6PPU - chains B and X of the 3 polymer chains in the assembly; structure by electron microscopy, 3.50 A resolution.

Chain B:
Name: UvrD/REP helicase
Organism: Mycobacterium smegmatis (strain ATCC 700084 / mc(2)155)
UniProt: I7FZ56 (I7FZ56_MYCS2); residue numbers follow UniProt; this construct covers 1-1095
Amino-acid sequence (1095 residues; row label = number of the first residue in the row):
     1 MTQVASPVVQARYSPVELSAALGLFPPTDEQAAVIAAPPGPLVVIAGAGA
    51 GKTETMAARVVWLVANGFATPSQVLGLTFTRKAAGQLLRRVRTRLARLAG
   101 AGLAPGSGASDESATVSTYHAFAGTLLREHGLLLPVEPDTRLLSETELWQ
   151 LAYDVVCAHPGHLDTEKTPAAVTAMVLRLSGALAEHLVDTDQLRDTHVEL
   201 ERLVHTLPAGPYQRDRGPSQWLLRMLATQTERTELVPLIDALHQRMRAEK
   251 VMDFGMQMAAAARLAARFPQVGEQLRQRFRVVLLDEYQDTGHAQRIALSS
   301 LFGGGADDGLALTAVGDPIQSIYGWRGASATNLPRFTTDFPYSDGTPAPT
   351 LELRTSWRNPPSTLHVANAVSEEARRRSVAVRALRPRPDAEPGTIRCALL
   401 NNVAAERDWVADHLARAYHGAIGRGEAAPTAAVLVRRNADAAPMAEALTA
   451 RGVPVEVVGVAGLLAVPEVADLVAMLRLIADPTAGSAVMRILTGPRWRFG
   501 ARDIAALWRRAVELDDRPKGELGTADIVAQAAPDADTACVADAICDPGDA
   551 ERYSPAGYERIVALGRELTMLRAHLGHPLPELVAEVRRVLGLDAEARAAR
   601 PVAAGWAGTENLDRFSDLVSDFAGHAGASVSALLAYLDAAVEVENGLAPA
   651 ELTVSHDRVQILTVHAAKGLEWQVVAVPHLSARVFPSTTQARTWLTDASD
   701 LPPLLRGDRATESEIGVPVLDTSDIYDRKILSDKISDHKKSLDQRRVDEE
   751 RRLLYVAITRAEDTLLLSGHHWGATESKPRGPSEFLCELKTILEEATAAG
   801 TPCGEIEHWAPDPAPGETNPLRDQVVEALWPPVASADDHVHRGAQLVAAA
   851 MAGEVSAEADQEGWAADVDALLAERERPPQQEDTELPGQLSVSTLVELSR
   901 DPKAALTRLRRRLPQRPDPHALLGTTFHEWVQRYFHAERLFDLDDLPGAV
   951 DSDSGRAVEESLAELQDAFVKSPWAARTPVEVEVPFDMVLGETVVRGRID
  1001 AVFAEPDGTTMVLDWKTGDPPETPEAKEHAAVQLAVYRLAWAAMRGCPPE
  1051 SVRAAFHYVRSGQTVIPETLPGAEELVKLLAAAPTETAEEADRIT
Disordered / not traced: 1-21, 99-113, 210-216, 330-332, 343-344, 377-380, 388-390, 421-428, 458-461, 516-521, 624-626, 651-659, 689-690, 711-715, 796-803, 810-819, 832-837, 852-861, 879-1095
What the authors report for this chain:
  - binding site for the 70-nt DNA strand (chain X): Leu142, Phe254, Trp325, Arg326, Arg436, Arg746
  - mutagenesis - W325A/R326A: unchanged catalytic activity (ssDNA-dependent ATP hydrolysis)
  - mutagenesis - W325A/R326A: abolished catalytic activity on ATP-dependent resection

Chain X:
Molecule: 70-nt DNA strand
Sequence (70 nucleotides; row label = number of the first residue in the row; note: 6 numbers in that range are skipped by the numbering (no residue carries them; nothing is unmodelled there); numbers below 1 keep their minus sign (DT-2 is residue -2)):
    -2 TTTTTTTCTAATGCGA
    20 GCACTGCTATTCCCTAGCAGTGCTCGCATTAGATTTTGTTTTTTTAGCGG
    70 TTTT
Disordered / not traced: -2 to 1, 20-42, 60-73

Interface between chain B and chain X:
Pairs across the interface (33):
  Phe79(B) with DG57(X), sugar contact
  Thr80(B) with DG57(X), phosphate contact
  Arg81(B) with DG57(X), salt bridge to the phosphate; DT58(X), salt bridge to the phosphate
  Thr118(B) with DG57(X), phosphate contact; DT58(X), phosphate contact
  His120(B) with DG57(X), sugar contact
  Leu142(B) with DT58(X), base contact
  Lys167(B) with DT6(X), phosphate contact
  Ser219(B) with DC44(X), hydrogen bond to the phosphate; DG45(X), phosphate contact
  Gln220(B) with DG45(X), sugar contact
  Phe254(B) with DG57(X), stacking on the base; DT58(X), base contact
  Trp325(B) with DT54(X), stacking on the base; DT55(X), base contact
  Arg326(B) with DT55(X), sugar contact; DT56(X), base contact
  Arg436(B) with DT53(X), hydrogen bond to the base; DT54(X), hydrogen bond to the base
  Arg437(B) with DT54(X), phosphate contact
  Asn438(B) with DT54(X), hydrogen bond to the phosphate; DT55(X), hydrogen bond to the phosphate
  Thr663(B) with DT55(X), hydrogen bond to the phosphate
  His665(B) with DT54(X), hydrogen bond to the base; DT55(X), sugar contact
  Arg683(B) with DG51(X), salt bridge to the phosphate
  Arg692(B) with DT6(X), phosphate contact; DA7(X), salt bridge to the phosphate
  Thr696(B) with DA7(X), phosphate contact
  Lys729(B) with DT43(X), phosphate contact
  Arg746(B) with DT53(X), hydrogen bond to the base
  Thr775(B) with DG51(X), phosphate contact
Other interface residues (no listed pair), chain B (31 interface residues in all): Ala121, Thr125, Gly217, Ala439, Ala666, Ser687, Ala691, Arg780
Other interface residues (no listed pair), chain X (13 interface residues in all): DT59

Overview:
Chain B and chain X form an interface of 31 and 13 residues respectively; the contacts include 8 hydrogen
bonds, 4 salt bridges and 2 aromatic stacking contacts. Polar pairs include Arg436(B)-DT53(X),
Arg436(B)-DT54(X) and His665(B)-DT54(X). From the paper: a binding site for the 70-nt DNA strand (chain X) at
Leu142(B), Phe254(B) and Trp325(B) among others; W325A/R326A of chain B abolish catalytic activity on
ATP-dependent resection.
Here chain B is UvrD/REP helicase (Mycobacterium smegmatis (strain ATCC 700084 / mc(2)155)) and chain X is a
70-nt DNA strand. Entry 6PPU (Cryo-EM structure of AdnAB-AMPPNP-DNA complex) was determined by electron
microscopy (same publication as 6PPJ and 6PPR).
